Entry 2I4D (X-ray diffraction, 1.50 A resolution); this record covers chains A and B.

== Chain A ==
Name: Protease
Source organism: Human immunodeficiency virus 1
Notes: EC 3.4.23.16
UniProtKB: P03368 (POL_HV1PV); residues 1-99 here correspond to UniProt positions 500-598 (UniProt number = residue number + 499)
Chain sequence (99 residues; row label = number of the first residue in the row):
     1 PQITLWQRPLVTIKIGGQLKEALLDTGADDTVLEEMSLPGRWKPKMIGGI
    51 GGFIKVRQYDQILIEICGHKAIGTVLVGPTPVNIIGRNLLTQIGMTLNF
Construct notes: conflict Met95 (Cys594 in P03368)
Residues lining bound ligands: QFI (({4-[(2S,3R)-2-({[(3r,3as,6ar)-hexahydrofuro[2,3-b]furan-3-yloxy]carbonyl}amino)-3-hydroxy-4-{isobutyl[(4-methoxyphenyl)sulfonyl]amino}butyl]phenoxy}methyl)phosphonic acid): Arg8, Leu23, Asp25, Gly27, Ala28, Asp29, Asp30, Val32, Ile47, Gly48, Gly49, Ile50, Leu76, Pro81, Val82, Ile84

== Chain B ==
Name: Protease
Source organism: Human immunodeficiency virus 1
Notes: EC 3.4.23.16
UniProtKB: P03368 (POL_HV1PV); residues 201-299 here correspond to UniProt positions 500-598 (UniProt number = residue number + 299)
Chain sequence (99 residues; numbered 201 to 299; the number before each row is that of its first residue):
   201 PQITLWQRPLVTIKIGGQLKEALLDTGADDTVLEEMSLPGRWKPKMIGGI
   251 GGFIKVRQYDQILIEICGHKAIGTVLVGPTPVNIIGRNLLTQIGMTLNF
Construct notes: conflict Met295 (Cys594 in P03368)
Residues lining bound ligands: QFI (({4-[(2S,3R)-2-({[(3r,3as,6ar)-hexahydrofuro[2,3-b]furan-3-yloxy]carbonyl}amino)-3-hydroxy-4-{isobutyl[(4-methoxyphenyl)sulfonyl]amino}butyl]phenoxy}methyl)phosphonic acid): Asp225, Gly227, Ala228, Asp229, Asp230, Val232, Gly248, Gly249, Ile250, Phe253, Pro281, Val282, Ile284

== Interface between chain A and chain B ==
Pairs across the interface (97; chain A residue first):
  Pro1(A) with Asn298(B); Phe299(B), hydrogen bond (backbone-backbone)
  Gln2(A) with Thr296(B), hydrogen bond; Leu297(B); Asn298(B), hydrogen bond
  Ile3(A) with Thr296(B); Leu297(B), hydrogen bond (backbone-backbone); Phe299(B), hydrophobic
  Leu5(A) with Arg287(B), hydrogen bond (backbone-side chain); Leu290(B), hydrophobic; Thr291(B); Met295(B)
  Trp6(A) with Arg287(B), hydrogen bond (backbone-side chain); Thr291(B)
  Gln7(A) with Arg287(B)
  Arg8(A) with Asp229(B), salt bridge; Arg287(B)
  Pro9(A) with Thr226(B); Arg287(B)
  Leu23(A) with Gly227(B)
  Leu24(A) with Thr226(B), hydrogen bond (backbone-side chain); Leu297(B), hydrophobic
  Asp25(A) with Asp225(B); Thr226(B); Gly227(B), hydrogen bond (side chain-backbone)
  Thr26(A) with Leu205(B); Pro209(B); Leu224(B), hydrogen bond (side chain-backbone); Asp225(B); Thr226(B), hydrogen bond (backbone-side chain); Leu297(B)
  Gly27(A) with Leu223(B); Leu224(B); Asp225(B), hydrogen bond (backbone-side chain)
  Asp29(A) with Arg208(B), salt bridge
  Ile47(A) with Ile250(B), hydrophobic
  Gly49(A) with Ile250(B); Pro281(B)
  Ile50(A) with Ile247(B), hydrophobic; Gly249(B); Ile250(B), hydrogen bond (backbone-backbone); Gly251(B), hydrogen bond (backbone-backbone); Gly252(B); Ile254(B), hydrophobic; Thr280(B); Ile284(B), hydrophobic
  Gly51(A) with Gly251(B); Gly252(B); Ile254(B)
  Gly52(A) with Ile250(B); Gly251(B)
  Ile54(A) with Ile250(B); Gly251(B)
  Cys67(A) with Phe299(B), hydrophobic
  Thr80(A) with Ile250(B)
  Pro81(A) with Gly249(B); Ile250(B)
  Arg87(A) with Leu205(B), hydrogen bond (side chain-backbone); Trp206(B), hydrogen bond (side chain-backbone); Gln207(B); Arg208(B); Pro209(B)
  Leu90(A) with Leu205(B), hydrophobic
  Thr91(A) with Leu205(B); Trp206(B)
  Gln92(A) with Trp206(B)
  Ile93(A) with Phe299(B)
  Gly94(A) with Asn298(B); Phe299(B)
  Met95(A) with Leu205(B); Leu297(B), hydrophobic; Asn298(B); Phe299(B), hydrophobic
  Thr96(A) with Gln202(B); Ile203(B); Thr296(B); Leu297(B); Asn298(B), hydrogen bond (backbone-backbone)
  Leu97(A) with Gln202(B); Ile203(B), hydrogen bond (backbone-backbone); Leu224(B), hydrophobic; Thr226(B); Met295(B), hydrophobic; Thr296(B); Leu297(B), hydrophobic
  Asn98(A) with Pro201(B); Gln202(B), hydrogen bond; Gly294(B); Met295(B); Thr296(B), hydrogen bond (backbone-backbone); Asn298(B)
  Phe99(A) with Pro201(B), hydrogen bond (backbone-backbone); Ile203(B), hydrophobic; His269(B); Ile293(B); Gly294(B); Met295(B), hydrophobic
Other interface residues (no listed pair), chain A (39 interface residues in all): Thr4, Val32, Gly48, Pro79, Ile84
Other interface residues (no listed pair), chain B (39 interface residues in all): Thr204, Val232, Gly248, Phe253, Cys267

== In short ==
The chain A/chain B interface involves 39 residues from each chain, with 20 hydrogen bonds and 2 salt bridges.
Among the polar pairs are Arg8(A)-Asp229(B), Asp29(A)-Arg208(B) and Gln2(A)-Thr296(B). Compound QFI is bound
between chain A and chain B.
Both chains are Protease (Human immunodeficiency virus 1). Entry 2I4D (Crystal structure of WT HIV-1 protease
with GS-8373) was determined by X-ray diffraction together with 2I4U, 2I4V, 2I4W and 2I4X from the same study.
